PDB entry 3UBE | X-ray diffraction, 2.15 A resolution | chains A and C of the 6 polymer chains in the assembly

# Chain A (and C)
Molecule: Hemagglutinin HA1
Organism: Influenza A virus
Notes: fragment: Ectodomain HA1, residues 18-344; chain C of this document is another copy of the same molecule, construct and numbering; everything in this record applies to it too
UniProt: C3W5S1 (C3W5S1_I09A0); the construct lacks a stretch of the UniProt sequence, so the offset changes along the chain: 11-55 = UniProt 18-62; 56-83 = UniProt 64-91; 84-90 = UniProt 93-99; 91-116 = UniProt 101-126; 3 more segments
Sequence (329 residues; numbered 9 to 329 plus 8 insertion-coded residues; the number before each row is that of its first residue; a row labelled like 116A-116C holds insertion residues (116A, then the next letters in order)):
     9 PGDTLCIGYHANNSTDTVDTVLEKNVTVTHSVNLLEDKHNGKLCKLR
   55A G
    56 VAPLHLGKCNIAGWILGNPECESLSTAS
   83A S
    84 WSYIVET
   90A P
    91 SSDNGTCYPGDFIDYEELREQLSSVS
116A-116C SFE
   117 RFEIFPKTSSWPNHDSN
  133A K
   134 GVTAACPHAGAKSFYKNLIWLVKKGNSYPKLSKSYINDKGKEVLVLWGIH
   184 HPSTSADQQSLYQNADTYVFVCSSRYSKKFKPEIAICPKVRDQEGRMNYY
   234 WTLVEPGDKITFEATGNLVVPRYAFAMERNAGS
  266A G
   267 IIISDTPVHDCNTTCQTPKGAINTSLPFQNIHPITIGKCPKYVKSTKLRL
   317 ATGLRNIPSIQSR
Unresolved in the structure: 9-10, 326-329 (chain C: 9-10, 79-81, 326-329)
Construct notes: expression tag (9-10); engineered mutation Cys205 (Gly219 in C3W5S1), Cys220 (Arg234 in C3W5S1)
Disulfide bonds: Cys52-Cys277, Cys64-Cys76, Cys97-Cys139, Cys281-Cys305
Glycans and other covalent adducts: N-acetylglucosamine (NAG) linked to Asn21, Asn94, Asn278
What the authors report for this chain:
  - binding site for N-acetyl-alpha-neuraminic acid: Lys133A, Thr136, Ser186, Asp190, Gln226
  - binding site for beta-D-galactopyranose: Asp190, Lys222, Asp225
  - contacts within the chain: Lys222-Asp225 (salt bridge), Lys222-Glu227, Asp225-Glu227
  - binding site for N-acetylglucosamine: Asp190
  - specificity-determining residues: Asp190, Asp225
  - mutagenesis - G205C/R220C: increased stability (proposed by the authors, not directly observed)
  - mutagenesis - T200A: increased binding to glycan array (citing earlier work)
  - mutagenesis - D225G: increased binding to alpha2-3-linked glycans (citing earlier work)
  - mutagenesis - D225G: decreased binding to alpha2-6-linked glycans (citing earlier work)

# How chain A and chain C interact
Residue-residue contacts - 12 pairs, chain A then chain C:
  Phe203(A) with Glu216(C); Ile217(C); Ala218(C), hydrophobic; Cys220(C), hydrophobic
  Cys205(A) with Cys220(C), disulfide; Pro221(C)
  Ser206(A) with Pro221(C); Arg229(C), hydrogen bond (backbone-side chain)
  Ser207(A) with Val223(C)
  Lys212(A) with Glu216(C)
  Lys242(A) with Pro221(C)
  Thr244(A) with Pro221(C)
Interface residues without a listed pair, chain A (9 interface residues in all): Ser210, Glu246
Interface residues without a listed pair, chain C (8 interface residues in all): Ile219
Cross-chain cystine bridges: Cys205(A)-Cys220(C)

# In short
9 residues of chain A and 8 residues of chain C are in contact, with 1 disulfide bond and 1 hydrogen bond. The
hydrogen-bonded pair is Ser206(A)-Arg229(C). The paper reports a binding site for N-acetyl-alpha-neuraminic
acid at Lys133A(A), Thr136(A) and Ser186(A) among others; G205C/R220C of chain A increase stability; 3
substitutions were tested in all.
Both chains are Hemagglutinin HA1 (Influenza A virus). Entry 3UBE (Influenza hemagglutinin from the 2009
pandemic in complex with ligand LSTc) was determined by X-ray diffraction, deposited together with 3UBJ, 3UBN
and 3UBQ.
